PDB entry 5VTK | X-ray diffraction, 1.99 A resolution | chain A

== Chain A ==
Molecule: Peptidyl-prolyl cis-trans isomerase NIMA-interacting 1
Notes: fragment: WW domain sequence 1
Reference sequence: Q13526 (PIN1_HUMAN); numbering as in UniProt (aligned over 6-39)
Chain sequence (34 residues; each row starts with the number of its first residue):
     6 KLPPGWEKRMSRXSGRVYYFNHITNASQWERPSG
Unresolved in the structure: 39
Construct notes: engineered mutation B3S_18 (Ser in Q13526)
Modified residues: B3S ((3R)-3-amino-4-hydroxybutanoic acid) at position 18
What the authors report for this chain:
  - interface residues: Pro9, Tyr23, Trp34
  - contacts within the chain: Ser16-Gly20 (backbone contact)
  - conformationally variable residues (loop rearrangement): Ser16 to Arg21

== Overview ==
The paper reports interface residues Pro9, Tyr23 and Trp34; conformational variability at Ser16.
Chain A is Peptidyl-prolyl cis-trans isomerase NIMA-interacting 1; the structure, Structure of Pin1 WW Domain
Variant 1 with beta3-Ser Loop Substitution, was determined by X-ray diffraction (same publication as 5VTI and
5VTJ).
